Entry 1PYO (X-ray diffraction, 1.65 A resolution); this record covers chains A and C of the 6 polymer chains in the assembly.

== Chain A (and C) ==
Molecule: Caspase-2
Organism: Homo sapiens
Notes: EC 3.4.22.-; fragment: subunit p18, sequence database residues 151-316; chain C of this document is another copy of the same molecule, construct and numbering; everything in this record applies to it too
UniProt: P42575 (CASP2_HUMAN); residues 2-168 here correspond to UniProt positions 167-333 (UniProt number = residue number + 165)
Chain sequence (167 residues; row label = number of the first residue in the row):
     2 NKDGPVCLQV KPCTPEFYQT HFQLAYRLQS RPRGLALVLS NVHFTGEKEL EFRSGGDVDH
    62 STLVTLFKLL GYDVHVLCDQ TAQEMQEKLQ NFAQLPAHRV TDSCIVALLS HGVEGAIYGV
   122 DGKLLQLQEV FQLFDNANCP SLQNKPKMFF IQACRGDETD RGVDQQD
Disordered / not traced: 2-8, 168 (chain C: 2-7)
Curated features (UniProtKB/Swiss-Prot):
  - active site: His112, Cys155

== Chain A / chain C interface ==
Contacting residue pairs (16):
  Arg100(A) with Asp168(C), hydrogen bond (side chain-backbone)
  Asn137(A) with Val164(C)
  Ala138(A) with Val164(C), hydrophobic
  Pro141(A) with Gln167(C)
  Gln144(A) with Val164(C); Asp165(C), hydrogen bond (side chain-backbone); Gln166(C); Gln167(C), hydrogen bond (side chain-backbone)
  Asn145(A) with Gln166(C), hydrogen bond
  Val164(A) with Asn137(C); Ala138(C), hydrophobic
  Asp165(A) with Gln144(C), hydrogen bond (backbone-side chain)
  Gln166(A) with Gln144(C); Asn145(C), hydrogen bond
  Gln167(A) with Pro141(C); Gln144(C), hydrogen bond (backbone-side chain)

== In short ==
Chain A and chain C each contribute 10 residues to their interface; the contacts include 7 hydrogen bonds.
Polar contacts include Arg100(A)-Asp168(C), Gln144(A)-Asp165(C) and Gln144(A)-Gln167(C). Curated annotation
(UniProt) lists active-site residues His112(A) and Cys155(A) on chain A.
Chain A and chain C are both Caspase-2 (Homo sapiens); the structure, Crystal Structure of Human Caspase-2 in
Complex with Acetyl-Leu-Asp-Glu-Ser-Asp-cho, was determined by X-ray diffraction.
